PDB entry 7TK0 | electron microscopy, 4.40 A resolution (low resolution: residue-level contacts below are approximate; hydrogen-bond / salt-bridge calls are withheld) | chains V and X of the 27 polymer chains in the assembly

# Chain V
Name: ATP synthase subunit d
Source organism: Saccharomyces cerevisiae
UniProtKB: P30902 (ATP7_YEAST); residues 1-173 here correspond to UniProt positions 2-174 (UniProt number = residue number + 1)
Chain sequence (173 residues; row label = number of the first residue in the row):
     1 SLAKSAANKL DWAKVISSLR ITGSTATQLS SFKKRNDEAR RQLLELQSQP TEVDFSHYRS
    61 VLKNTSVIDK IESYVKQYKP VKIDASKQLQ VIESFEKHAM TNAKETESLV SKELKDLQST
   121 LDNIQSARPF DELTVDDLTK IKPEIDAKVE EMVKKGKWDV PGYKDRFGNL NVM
Not modelled in the structure: 1-2
Curated features (UniProtKB/Swiss-Prot):
  - modified residue: Ser1 (N-acetylserine)

# Chain X
Name: ATP synthase subunit H
Source organism: Saccharomyces cerevisiae
UniProtKB: Q12349 (ATP14_YEAST); residues 1-92 here correspond to UniProt positions 33-124 (UniProt number = residue number + 32)
Chain sequence (92 residues; row label = number of the first residue in the row):
     1 NVIQDLYLRE LKDTKLAPST LQDAEGNVKP WNPPQKPNLP ELELQGPEAL KAYTEQNVET
    61 AHVAKESEEG ESEPIEEDWL VLDDAEETKE SH
Not modelled in the structure: 63-92

# Interface between chain V and chain X
Residue-residue contacts - 5 pairs, chain V then chain X:
  Thr22(V) - Glu59(X)
  Thr22(V) - Thr60(X)
  Thr22(V) - Ala61(X)
  Thr22(V) - His62(X)
  Gly23(V) - Glu59(X)
Also at the interface, not in a pair above, chain V (4 interface residues in all): Ile21, Ser94
Also at the interface, not in a pair above, chain X (5 interface residues in all): Pro47

# Overview
4 residues of chain V face 5 of chain X across their interface.
Chain V is ATP synthase subunit d and chain X is ATP synthase subunit H, both from Saccharomyces cerevisiae;
the structure, Yeast ATP synthase State 1catalytic(c) without exogenous ATP backbone model, was determined by
electron microscopy together with 7TJS, 7TJT, 7TJU, 7TJV, 7TJW, 7TJX and 30 further entries from the same
study.
